Entry 7Z10 (electron microscopy, 3.87 A resolution); this record covers chains c and d of the 9 polymer chains in the assembly.

[Chain c]
Molecule: Cytochrome C oxidase subunit 3; synonym: cytochrome C oxidase polypeptide III, COX3
Source organism: Saccharomyces cerevisiae S288C
Notes: EC 1.9.3.1
UniProt: P00420 (COX3_YEAST); residue numbers follow UniProt; this construct covers 1-269
Amino-acid sequence (269 residues; row label = number of the first residue in the row):
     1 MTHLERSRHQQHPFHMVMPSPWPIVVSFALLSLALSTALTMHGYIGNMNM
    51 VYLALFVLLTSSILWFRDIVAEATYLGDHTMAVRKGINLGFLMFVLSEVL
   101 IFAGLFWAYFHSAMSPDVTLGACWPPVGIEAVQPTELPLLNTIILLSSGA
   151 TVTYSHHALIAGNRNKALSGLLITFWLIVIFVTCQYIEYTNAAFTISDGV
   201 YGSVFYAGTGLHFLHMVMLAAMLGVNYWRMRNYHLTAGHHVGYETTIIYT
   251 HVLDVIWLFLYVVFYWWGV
From the paper describing this entry:
  - conformationally variable residues (loop rearrangement): Ser-115 to Thr-135

[Chain d]
Molecule: Cytochrome c oxidase subunit 4, mitochondrial
Source organism: Saccharomyces cerevisiae S288C
UniProt: P04037 (COX4_YEAST); residues 29-149 here = UniProt positions 29-149
Amino-acid sequence (121 residues; numbered 29 to 149; the number before each row is that of its first residue):
    29 PVVKTAQNLAEVNGPETLIGPGAKEGTVPTDLDQETGLARLELLGKLEGI
    79 DVFDTKPLDSSRKGTMKDPIIIESYDDYRYVGCTGSPAGSHTIMWLKPTV
   129 NEVARCWECGSVYKLNPVGVP
Metal / ion sites: Zn2+: Cys-111, His-119, Cys-134, Cys-137
Swiss-Prot annotation at these positions:
  - binding site (Zn(2+)): Cys-111, His-119, Cys-134, Cys-137
  - modified residue: Thr-55 (Phosphothreonine)

[Interface between chain c and chain d]
Pairs across the interface (51; chain c residue first):
  Met-1(c) with Leu-37(d); Val-40(d), hydrophobic; Leu-69(d), hydrophobic
  His-3(c) with Val-146(d)
  Leu-4(c) with Val-148(d), hydrophobic
  Glu-5(c) with Val-40(d); Asn-41(d); Gly-42(d), hydrogen bond (side chain-backbone)
  Arg-6(c) with Val-80(d); Phe-81(d); Tyr-103(d)
  Ser-7(c) with Tyr-103(d); Val-146(d); Gly-147(d)
  Arg-8(c) with Asn-41(d); Gly-42(d); Pro-43(d)
  His-9(c) with Leu-69(d)
  Gln-10(c) with Leu-66(d)
  Gln-11(c) with Phe-81(d); Tyr-103(d)
  His-12(c) with Leu-66(d); Phe-81(d)
  Pro-13(c) with Phe-81(d), hydrophobic
  Tyr-75(c) with Thr-64(d)
  Leu-76(c) with Thr-64(d)
  Gly-77(c) with Thr-64(d); Gly-65(d); Leu-66(d), hydrogen bond (backbone-backbone); Ala-67(d), hydrogen bond (backbone-backbone)
  His-79(c) with Ala-67(d)
  Thr-80(c) with Leu-66(d)
  Met-81(c) with Glu-70(d)
  Leu-159(c) with Val-56(d), hydrophobic
  Gly-162(c) with Thr-55(d); Val-56(d), hydrogen bond (backbone-backbone)
  Arg-164(c) with Glu-53(d), hydrogen bond (side chain-backbone); Gly-54(d); Val-56(d)
  Tyr-233(c) with Glu-53(d), hydrogen bond; Pro-57(d)
  Leu-235(c) with Pro-57(d)
  Thr-236(c) with Pro-57(d); Asp-59(d), hydrogen bond; Glu-63(d)
  Ala-237(c) with Val-56(d), hydrophobic; Pro-57(d), hydrogen bond (backbone-backbone); Asp-59(d), hydrogen bond (backbone-side chain)
  Gly-238(c) with Asp-59(d), hydrogen bond (backbone-side chain)
  His-239(c) with Asp-59(d), hydrogen bond (backbone-side chain); Glu-63(d), salt bridge
Interface residues without a listed pair, chain c (28 interface residues in all): Thr-74
Interface residues without a listed pair, chain d (26 interface residues in all): Gln-62, Asp-82

[Overview]
Chain c and chain d form an interface of 28 and 26 residues respectively; the contacts include 11 hydrogen
bonds and 1 salt bridge. Polar contacts include His-239(c)/Glu-63(d), Glu-5(c)/Gly-42(d) and
Arg-164(c)/Glu-53(d). Cys-111(d), His-119(d), Cys-134(d) and Cys-137(d) form the Zn2+ site. From UniProt: 4
Zn2+-binding residues on chain d. The paper reports conformational variability at Ser-115(c).
Chain c is Cytochrome C oxidase subunit 3; synonym: cytochrome C oxidase polypeptide III, COX3 and chain d is
Cytochrome c oxidase subunit 4, mitochondrial, both from Saccharomyces cerevisiae S288C; the structure,
Monomeric respiratory complex IV isolated from S. cerevisiae, was determined by electron microscopy.
